1CJG - chains D and A of the 4 polymer chains in the assembly; structure by solution NMR.

[Chain D]
Molecule: 22-nt DNA strand
Notes: fragment: symmetric lac operator
Sequence (22 nucleotides; row label = number of the first residue in the row):
     1 GAATTGTGAGCGCTCACAATTC

[Chain A]
Name: Protein (lac repressor)
Organism: Escherichia coli
Notes: fragment: headpiece, residues 1 - 62
UniProt: P03023 (LACI_ECOLI); numbering as in UniProt (aligned over 1-62)
Chain sequence (62 residues; each row starts with the number of its first residue):
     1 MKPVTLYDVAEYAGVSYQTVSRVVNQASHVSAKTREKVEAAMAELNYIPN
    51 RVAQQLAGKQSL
UniProt features mapped onto this chain:
  - DNA-binding region: Leu6 to Asn25 (H-T-H motif)
  - mutagenesis: Tyr17 (Y17H: Broadening of specificity), Arg22 (R22N: Recognizes an operator variant)
From the paper describing this entry:
  - self-association interface (contacts with another copy of this molecule); pairs are residue here / residue on that copy: Val52-Val52 (hydrophobic contact), Val52-Leu56, Val52-Gln55, Ala53-Leu56 (hydrophobic contact), Leu56-Leu56 (hydrophobic contact), Val52, Ala53, Gln55, Leu56
  - binding site for the 22-nt DNA strand (chain D): Thr5, Leu6, Tyr7, Ser21, Asn25, Tyr47, Asn50, Ala53, Gln54, Ala57
  - binding site for the 22-nt DNA strand: Tyr17, Gln18, His29, Val30, Ser31, Leu56
  - specificity-determining residues: Tyr17, Gln18 (citing earlier work)
  - conformationally variable residues (loop rearrangement): Tyr17, Gln26

[Chain D / chain A interface]
Contacting residue pairs (21):
  DG12(D) - Thr5(A)  phosphate contact
  DG12(D) - Leu6(A)  sugar contact
  DG12(D) - Asn50(A)  sugar contact
  DG12(D) - Ala53(A)  sugar contact
  DG12(D) - Ala57(A)  base contact
  DC13(D) - Thr5(A)  phosphate contact
  DC13(D) - Leu6(A)  phosphate contact
  DC13(D) - Tyr7(A)  base contact
  DC13(D) - Tyr47(A)  phosphate contact
  DC13(D) - Pro49(A)  phosphate contact
  DC13(D) - Asn50(A)  phosphate contact
  DC13(D) - Ala53(A)  sugar contact
  DC13(D) - Gln54(A)  phosphate contact
  DC13(D) - Ala57(A)  base contact
  DT14(D) - Leu6(A)  base contact
  DT14(D) - Tyr17(A)  base contact
  DT14(D) - Ser21(A)  phosphate contact
  DT14(D) - Asn25(A)  phosphate contact
  DT14(D) - Gln54(A)  phosphate contact
  DT14(D) - Ala57(A)  sugar contact
  DC15(D) - Gln18(A)  base contact
Also at the interface, not in a pair above, chain D (5 interface residues in all): DA16
Also at the interface, not in a pair above, chain A (17 interface residues in all): Val4, Leu56, Gly58, Lys59

[In short]
Chain D and chain A form an interface of 5 and 17 residues respectively. From the paper: a binding site for
the 22-nt DNA strand (chain D) at Thr5(A), Leu6(A) and Tyr7(A) among others; a binding site for the 22-nt DNA
strand at Tyr17(A), Gln18(A) and His29(A) among others.
Chain D is a 22-nt DNA strand and chain A is Protein (lac repressor) (Escherichia coli); the structure, NMR
structure of lac repressor HP62-DNA complex, was determined by solution NMR.
